Entry 5VNL (X-ray diffraction, 2.39 A resolution); this record covers chains A and C of the 3 polymer chains in the assembly.

# Chain A
Molecule: Protein transport protein Sec23A
Organism: Homo sapiens
Reference sequence: Q15436 (SC23A_HUMAN); residue numbers follow UniProt; this construct covers 1-764
Sequence (764 residues; row label = number of the first residue in the row):
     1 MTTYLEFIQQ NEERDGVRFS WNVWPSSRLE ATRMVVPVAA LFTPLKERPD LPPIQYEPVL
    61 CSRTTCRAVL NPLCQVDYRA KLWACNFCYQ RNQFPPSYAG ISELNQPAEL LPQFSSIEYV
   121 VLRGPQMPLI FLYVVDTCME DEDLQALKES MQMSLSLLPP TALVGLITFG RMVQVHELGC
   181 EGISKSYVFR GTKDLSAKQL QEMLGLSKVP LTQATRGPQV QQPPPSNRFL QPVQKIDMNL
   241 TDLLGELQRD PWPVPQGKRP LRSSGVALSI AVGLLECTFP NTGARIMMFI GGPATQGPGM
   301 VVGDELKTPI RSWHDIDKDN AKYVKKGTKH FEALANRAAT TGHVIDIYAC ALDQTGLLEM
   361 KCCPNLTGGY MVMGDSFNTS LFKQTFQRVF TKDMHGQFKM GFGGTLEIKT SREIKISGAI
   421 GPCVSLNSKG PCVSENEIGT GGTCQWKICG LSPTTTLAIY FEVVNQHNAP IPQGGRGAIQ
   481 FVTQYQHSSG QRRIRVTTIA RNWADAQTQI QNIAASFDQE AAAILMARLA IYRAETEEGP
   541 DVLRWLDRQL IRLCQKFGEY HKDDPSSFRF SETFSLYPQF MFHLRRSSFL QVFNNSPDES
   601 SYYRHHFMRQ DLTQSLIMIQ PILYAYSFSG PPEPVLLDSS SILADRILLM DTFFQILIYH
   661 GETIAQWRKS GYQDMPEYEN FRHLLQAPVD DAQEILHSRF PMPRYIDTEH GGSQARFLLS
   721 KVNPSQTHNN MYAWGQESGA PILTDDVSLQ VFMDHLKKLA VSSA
Unresolved in the structure: 1-2, 206-222, 465-473, 538-540, 667-678, 724-745
Ion coordination: Zn2+: Cys61, Cys66, Cys85, Cys88

# Chain C
Molecule: Vesicle-trafficking protein SEC22b
Organism: Mus musculus
Reference sequence: O08547 (SC22B_MOUSE); residues 1-157 here = UniProt positions 1-157
Sequence (157 residues; each row starts with the number of its first residue):
     1 MVLLTMIARV ADGLPLAASM QEDEQSGRDL QQYQSQAKQL FRKLNEQSPT RCTLEAGAMT
    61 FHYIIEQGVC YLVLCEAAFP KKLAFAYLED LHSEFDEQHG KKVPTVSRPY SFIEFDTFIQ
   121 KTKKLYIDSR ARRNLGSINT ELQDVQRIMV ANIEEVL
Unresolved in the structure: 24-28, 133-147
UniProt features mapped onto this chain:
  - modified residue: Lys38 (N6-acetyllysine), Ser137 (Phosphoserine), Thr140 (Phosphothreonine)

# Chain A / chain C interface
Pairs across the interface - 15 pairs, chain A then chain C:
  Arg249(A) - Arg130(C)
  Asp250(A) - Arg130(C)  hydrogen bond (backbone-side chain)
  Pro251(A) - Arg130(C)
  Trp252(A) - Arg130(C)  hydrogen bond (backbone-side chain)
  Pro253(A) - Ile127(C)
  Pro253(A) - Asp128(C)
  Pro253(A) - Arg130(C)
  Val254(A) - Asp128(C)  hydrogen bond (backbone-side chain)
  Val254(A) - Ser129(C)  hydrogen bond (backbone-backbone)
  Val254(A) - Arg130(C)
  Pro255(A) - Ser129(C)
  Gln256(A) - Met1(C)
  Gln256(A) - Pro80(C)
  Gln256(A) - Leu83(C)
  Gln256(A) - Ser129(C)
Other interface residues (no listed pair), chain C (9 interface residues in all): Phe79, Tyr126

# Overview
The interface between chain A and chain C involves 8 residues on one side and 9 on the other, with 4 hydrogen
bonds. Polar contacts include Asp250(A)-Arg130(C), Trp252(A)-Arg130(C) and Val254(A)-Asp128(C). Cys61(A),
Cys66(A), Cys85(A) and Cys88(A) form the Zn2+ site.
Chain A is Protein transport protein Sec23A (Homo sapiens) and chain C is Vesicle-trafficking protein SEC22b
(Mus musculus); the structure, Crystal structure of Sec23a/Sec24a/Sec22 complexed with 4-phenylbutyric acid
(1mM soaking), was determined by X-ray diffraction (same publication as 5VNE, 5VNF, 5VNG, 5VNH, 5VNI, 5VNJ and
4 further entries).
